5OEG - chain A; structure by X-ray diffraction, 3.15 A resolution.

Chain A:
Name: 14-3-3 protein sigma
Source organism: Homo sapiens
Reference sequence: P31947 (1433S_HUMAN); numbering as in UniProt (aligned over 1-231)
Chain sequence (235 residues; each row starts with the number of its first residue; numbers below 1 keep their minus sign (Ala-3 is residue -3)):
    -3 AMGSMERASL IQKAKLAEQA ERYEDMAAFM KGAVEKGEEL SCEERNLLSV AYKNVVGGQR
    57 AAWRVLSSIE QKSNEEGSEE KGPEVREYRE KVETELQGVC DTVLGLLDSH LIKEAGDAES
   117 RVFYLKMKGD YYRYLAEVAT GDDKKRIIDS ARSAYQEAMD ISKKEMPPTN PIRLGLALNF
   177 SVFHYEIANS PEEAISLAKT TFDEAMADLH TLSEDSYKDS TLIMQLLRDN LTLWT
Not modelled in the structure: 71-77
Sequence notes: expression tag (-3 to 0)
Small-molecule neighbours: 9SZ ((1R,5S,9S,16R,20R,24S,28S,35R)-3,22-Bis(dihydroxyphosphoryloxy)tridecacyclo[22.14.1.15,20.19,16.128,35.02,23.04,21.06,19.08,17.010,15.025,38.027,36.029,34]dotetraconta-2(23),3,6,8(17),10,12,14,18,21,25,27(36),29,31,33,37-pentadecaene): Glu210, Asp211, Tyr213, Lys214, Thr217, Leu218
Curated features (UniProtKB/Swiss-Prot):
  - site (Interaction with phosphoserine on interacting protein): Arg56, Arg129
  - modified residue (Phosphoserine): Ser5, Ser74

In short:
Ligands of chain A: compound 9SZ.
Chain A is 14-3-3 protein sigma (Homo sapiens); the structure, Molecular tweezers modulate 14-3-3
protein-protein interactions, was determined by X-ray diffraction, deposited together with 5OEH.
